PDB entry 6N5G | X-ray diffraction, 2.60 A resolution | chain A

== Chain A ==
Molecule: Epoxide hydrolase TrEH
Source organism: Trichoderma reesei QM9414
Amino-acid sequence (336 residues; numbered 1 to 336; the number before each row is that of its first residue):
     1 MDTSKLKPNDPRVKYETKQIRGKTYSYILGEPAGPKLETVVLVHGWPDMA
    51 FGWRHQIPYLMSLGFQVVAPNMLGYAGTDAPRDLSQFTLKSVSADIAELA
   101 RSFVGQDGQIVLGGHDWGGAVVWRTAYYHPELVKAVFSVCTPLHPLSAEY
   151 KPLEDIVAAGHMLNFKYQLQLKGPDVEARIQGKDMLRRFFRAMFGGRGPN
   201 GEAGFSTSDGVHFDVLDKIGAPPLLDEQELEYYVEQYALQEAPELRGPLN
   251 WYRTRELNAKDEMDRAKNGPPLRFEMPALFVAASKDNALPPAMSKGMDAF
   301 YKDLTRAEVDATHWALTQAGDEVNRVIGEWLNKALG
Ligand contacts: KDS (4-[(quinolin-3-yl)methyl]-N-[4-(trifluoromethoxy)phenyl]piperidine-1-carboxamide): W46, P47, D116, W117, A120, T141, H144, F165, Y167, Q168, M193, F205, Y252, N287, A288, L289, H313, W314
From the paper describing this entry:
  - binding site for KDS: W46, D116, W117, A120, H144, F165, Y167, Q168, M193, Y252, L289, H313
  - catalytic residues: D116, Y167, Y252 (citing earlier work)

== Overview ==
Ligands of chain A: compound KDS. The paper reports catalytic residues D116, Y167 and Y252; a binding site for
KDS at W46, D116 and W117 among others.
Chain A is Epoxide hydrolase TrEH (Trichoderma reesei QM9414); the structure, Crystal structure of an epoxide
hydrolase from Trichoderma reesei in complex with inhibitor 2, was determined by X-ray diffraction (same
publication as 6N3K, 6N3Z, 6N5F and 6N5H).
